Entry 6R3P (X-ray diffraction, 2.05 A resolution); this record covers chains A and B.

[Chain A (and B)]
Name: Meiotic recombination protein DMC1/LIM15 homolog
Source organism: Homo sapiens
Notes: chain B of this document is another copy of the same molecule, construct and numbering; everything in this record applies to it too
UniProtKB: Q14565 (DMC1_HUMAN); residue numbers follow UniProt; this construct covers 83-340
Sequence (261 residues; numbered 80 to 340; the number before each row is that of its first residue):
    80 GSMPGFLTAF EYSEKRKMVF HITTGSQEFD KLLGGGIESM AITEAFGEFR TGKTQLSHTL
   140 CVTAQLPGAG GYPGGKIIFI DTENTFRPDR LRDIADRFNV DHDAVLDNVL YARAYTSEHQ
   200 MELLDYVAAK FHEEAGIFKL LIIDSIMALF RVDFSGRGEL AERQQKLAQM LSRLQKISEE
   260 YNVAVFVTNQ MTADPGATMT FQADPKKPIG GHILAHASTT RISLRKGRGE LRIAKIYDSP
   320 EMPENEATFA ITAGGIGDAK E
Not modelled in the structure: 80-81, 272-284 (chain B: 80-82, 273-284)
Sequence notes: expression tag (80-82)
Curated features (UniProtKB/Swiss-Prot):
  - binding site (ATP): G126 to T133
  - binding site (dsDNA): R230, R236, R242
  - binding site (ssDNA): R230, F233, R236, R242, R311
What the authors report for this chain:
  - mutagenesis - F85E, V179E: unchanged binding to BRC4
  - mutagenesis - V179E: decreased binding to Ex14

[Chain A / chain B interface]
Contacting residue pairs (49; chain A residue first):
  M82(A) - L189(B)  hydrophobic
  M82(A) - Y205(B)
  M82(A) - V206(B)
  M82(A) - K209(B)
  P83(A) - Y205(B)  hydrophobic
  G84(A) - A191(B)
  F85(A) - I157(B)  hydrophobic
  F85(A) - Y190(B)
  F85(A) - A191(B)  hydrophobic
  F85(A) - L202(B)  hydrophobic
  F85(A) - V206(B)  hydrophobic
  L86(A) - V188(B)
  L86(A) - L189(B)
  L86(A) - Y190(B)  hydrogen bond (backbone-backbone)
  T87(A) - L185(B)
  T87(A) - V188(B)
  T87(A) - L189(B)
  A88(A) - P167(B)
  A88(A) - L185(B)  hydrogen bond (backbone-backbone)
  A88(A) - V188(B)  hydrogen bond (backbone-backbone)
  F89(A) - D182(B)
  F89(A) - L185(B)  hydrogen bond (backbone-backbone)
  F89(A) - D186(B)
  Y91(A) - F165(B)
  Y91(A) - P167(B)
  Y91(A) - Y190(B)  hydrogen bond
  S92(A) - P167(B)
  S92(A) - R171(B)  hydrogen bond
  R95(A) - R166(B)
  K96(A) - R171(B)
  M119(A) - N163(B)  hydrogen bond (backbone-side chain)
  A240(A) - E238(B)
  Q243(A) - S234(B)  hydrogen bond
  S251(A) - Y194(B)
  Q254(A) - R192(B)
  Q254(A) - Y194(B)
  K255(A) - Y194(B)
  E258(A) - N163(B)
  E258(A) - R192(B)  salt bridge
  E258(A) - Y194(B)  hydrogen bond
  H291(A) - R230(B)  hydrogen bond
  I292(A) - V231(B)
  I292(A) - S234(B)
  H295(A) - T161(B)  hydrogen bond (side chain-backbone)
  H295(A) - E162(B)
  H295(A) - A227(B)
  H295(A) - L228(B)
  H295(A) - V231(B)
  T298(A) - N163(B)  hydrogen bond
Other interface residues (no listed pair), chain A (26 interface residues in all): A120, Q244, A247
Other interface residues (no listed pair), chain B (31 interface residues in all): F158, I159, D168, T195

[Summary]
Chain A and chain B form an interface of 26 and 31 residues respectively, with 12 hydrogen bonds and 1 salt
bridge. Polar contacts include E258(A)-R192(B), Y91(A)-Y190(B) and S92(A)-R171(B). The paper reports that
V179E of chain A reduces binding to Ex14; F85E and V179E of chain A leave binding to BRC4 unchanged.
Both chains are Meiotic recombination protein DMC1/LIM15 homolog (Homo sapiens). Entry 6R3P (Crystal structure
of human DMC1 ATPase domain) was determined by X-ray diffraction (same publication as 8R2G).
